Entry 6M32 (electron microscopy, 2.70 A resolution); this record covers chains E and B of the 7 polymer chains in the assembly.

[Chain E]
Protein: Bacteriochlorophyll a protein
Organism: Chlorobaculum tepidum (strain ATCC 49652 / DSM 12025 / NBRC 103806 / TLS)
Reference sequence: Q46393 (BCPA_CHLTE); residue numbers follow UniProt; this construct covers 1-366
Chain sequence (366 residues; numbered 1 to 366; the number before each row is that of its first residue):
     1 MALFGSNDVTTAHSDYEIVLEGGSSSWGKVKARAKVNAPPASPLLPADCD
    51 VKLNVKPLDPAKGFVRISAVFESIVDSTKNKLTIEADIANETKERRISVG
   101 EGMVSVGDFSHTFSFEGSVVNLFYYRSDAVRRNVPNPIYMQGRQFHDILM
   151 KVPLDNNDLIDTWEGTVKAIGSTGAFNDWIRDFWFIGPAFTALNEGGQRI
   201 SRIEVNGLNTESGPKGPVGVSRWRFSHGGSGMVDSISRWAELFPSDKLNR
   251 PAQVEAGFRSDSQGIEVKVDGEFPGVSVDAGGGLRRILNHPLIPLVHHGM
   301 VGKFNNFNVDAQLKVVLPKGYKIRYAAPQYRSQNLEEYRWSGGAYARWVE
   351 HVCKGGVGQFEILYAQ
Disordered / not traced: 1-4
Bound ions: bacteriochlorophyll a Mg (7 sites), coordinated by His111, Tyr124, His146, Leu242, His290, His297, His298
Ligand contacts:
  - bacteriochlorophyll a (BCL), molecule 1: Ala12, Ser14, Tyr16, Ala34, Val36, Ala38, Pro39, Pro40, Ala41, Ser42, Ala189, Phe258, Ser260, Ile265, Val267, His298, Val301, Gly302, Asn305, Phe307, Cys353
  - bacteriochlorophyll a (BCL), molecule 2: Tyr16, Ile18, Val30, Ala32, Cys49, Val51, Ala256, Gly257, Phe258, Val269, Ile287, Leu288, His290, Pro291, Pro294, Leu295, His298, Leu313, Tyr345, Trp348, Val349, Val352, Cys353, Phe360, Ile362
  - bacteriochlorophyll a (BCL), molecule 3: Ala41, Ser42, Leu82, Phe185, Ile186, Pro188, Ala189, Ala192, Leu193, Gln198, Ile293, Pro294, His297, His298, Met300, Val301
  - bacteriochlorophyll a (BCL), molecule 4: Ser42, Pro43, Leu44, Phe71, Ser73, Val75, Asn80, Lys81, Leu82, Ile84, Val104, Val106, Phe113, Phe115, Phe183, Trp184, Ile186, Phe258
  - bacteriochlorophyll a (BCL), molecule 5: Val51, Leu53, Val55, Val65, Ile67, Phe71, Ile88, Arg96, Asp234, Arg238, Glu241, Leu242, Phe243, Pro244, Leu248, Val254, Ala256, Phe273, Pro274, Leu288, Pro291
  - bacteriochlorophyll a (BCL), molecule 6: Leu53, Val55, Ile67, Ala69, Ile84, Ala86, Ile88, Arg96, Ile97, Ser98, Phe115, Gly117, Ser118, Val119, Gln144, His146, Ile148, Trp184, Trp223, Phe225, His227, Ser235, Trp239, Leu242, Ala252, Gln253, Val254, Phe273
  - bacteriochlorophyll a (BCL), molecule 7: Val104, Val106, Phe109, His111, Phe113, Met150, Val152, Asp158, Leu159, Thr162, Trp163, Thr166, Ile180, Phe183, Trp184, Ile203, Val205, Leu208, Gly219, Ser221, Trp223
  - bacteriochlorophyll a (BCL), molecule 8: Leu122, Phe123, Tyr124, Tyr125, Arg126, Ser127
  - bacteriochlorophyll a (BCL), molecule 9: Tyr125, Val130, Val134, Pro137, Ile138, Tyr139, Gln141
  - bacteriochlorophyll a (BCL), molecule 10: Tyr125, Ser127, Val130
  - bacteriochlorophyll a (BCL), molecule 11: Asp161, Thr162, Gly165, Thr166, Lys168, Ala169, Ser172, Thr173, Phe176, Trp179, Ile180, Phe183
Swiss-Prot annotation at these positions:
  - binding site (bacteriochlorophyll a): His111, His146, His290, His297, His298

[Chain B]
Protein: Photosystem P840 reaction center iron-sulfur protein
Organism: Chlorobaculum tepidum (strain ATCC 49652 / DSM 12025 / NBRC 103806 / TLS)
Reference sequence: Q8KAY1 (Q8KAY1_CHLTE); residues 1-231 here = UniProt positions 1-231
Chain sequence (231 residues; numbered 1 to 231; the number before each row is that of its first residue):
     1 MAEPVENKNQAPAPGAKVPPKGAPAAPKAGAPAAPKGPVAPKAGAPAAKT
    51 GASAAKQAGKPRLASLGVTLGRSGVRQESALPYVKPKAVPPPKPAAPAAK
   101 GAPAPKGAPAAPAAKAAPGAPVAKAAPKAKKHYFIIENLCVGCGLCLDKC
   151 PPKVNAIGYKFYGDVQEGGFRCYIDQAACISCSACFSGDECPSGALIEVL
   201 PDGEVLDFSYTPPERLDFDLRFLHRFHREAR
Disordered / not traced: 1-128, 224-231
Bound ions: 4Fe-4S cluster Fe site 1: Cys140, Cys143, Cys146, Cys191; 4Fe-4S cluster Fe site 2: Cys150, Cys179, Cys182, Cys185
Ligand contacts:
  - 4Fe-4S cluster (SF4), molecule 1: Tyr133, Lys149, Cys150, Pro151, Val154, Ala156, Ile157, Ile174, Cys179, Ile180, Ser181, Cys182, Ser183, Ala184, Cys185
  - 4Fe-4S cluster (SF4), molecule 2: Ile135, Cys140, Val141, Gly142, Cys143, Gly144, Leu145, Cys146, Cys172, Glu190, Cys191, Pro192, Ser193, Ala195, Leu196

[Interface between chain E and chain B]
Residue-residue contacts (18; chain E residue first):
  Asp15(E) - Phe222(B)
  Asp15(E) - Leu223(B)  hydrogen bond (side chain-backbone)
  Glu17(E) - Leu223(B)
  Arg33(E) - Leu223(B)
  Pro46(E) - Arg215(B)
  Asp48(E) - Arg215(B)  salt bridge
  Asp48(E) - Leu216(B)  hydrogen bond (side chain-backbone)
  Ile74(E) - Glu214(B)
  Ile74(E) - Leu216(B)  hydrophobic
  Ser77(E) - Glu214(B)
  Arg259(E) - Arg215(B)
  Arg259(E) - Asp217(B)  salt bridge
  Arg259(E) - Phe218(B)
  Ser260(E) - Arg215(B)  hydrogen bond (backbone-side chain)
  Asp261(E) - Arg215(B)  salt bridge
  Glu266(E) - Leu220(B)
  Lys268(E) - Phe218(B)
  Gln312(E) - Leu223(B)
Also at the interface, not in a pair above, chain E (16 interface residues in all): His13, Lys31, Lys35
Also at the interface, not in a pair above, chain B (11 interface residues in all): Pro213, Asp219, Arg221

[Overview]
16 residues of chain E face 11 of chain B across their interface, with 3 hydrogen bonds and 3 salt bridges.
Polar contacts include Asp48(E)-Arg215(B), Arg259(E)-Asp217(B) and Asp261(E)-Arg215(B). Bound to chain E: 11
copies of bacteriochlorophyll a. Ligands of chain B: 4Fe-4S cluster.
Here chain E is Bacteriochlorophyll a protein and chain B is Photosystem P840 reaction center iron-sulfur
protein, both from Chlorobaculum tepidum (strain ATCC 49652 / DSM 12025 / NBRC 103806 / TLS). Entry 6M32
(Cryo-EM structure of FMO-RC complex from green sulfur bacteria) was determined by electron microscopy.
